PDB entry 9E1P | electron microscopy, 3.25 A resolution | chains B and I of the 11 polymer chains in the assembly

# Chain B
Name: Histone H4
From: Xenopus laevis
UniProtKB: P62799 (H4_XENLA); residues 0-102 here correspond to UniProt positions 1-103 (UniProt number = residue number + 1)
Amino-acid sequence (103 residues; numbered 0 to 102; the number before each row is that of its first residue; numbering starts at 0):
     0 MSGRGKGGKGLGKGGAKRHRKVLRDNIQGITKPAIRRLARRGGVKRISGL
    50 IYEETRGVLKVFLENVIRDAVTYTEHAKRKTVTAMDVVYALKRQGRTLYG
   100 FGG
Unresolved in the structure: 0-16, 102

# Chain I
Molecule: 152-nt DNA strand
From: Homo sapiens
Sequence (152 nucleotides; each row starts with the number of its first residue; numbers below 1 keep their minus sign (DG-75 is residue -75)):
   -75 GCACAGGATGTATATATCTGACACGTGCCTGGAGACTAGGGAGTAATCCC
   -25 CTTGGCGGTTAAAACGCGGGGGACAGCGCGTACGTGCGTTTAAGCGGTGC
    25 TAGAGCTGTCTACGACCAATTGAGCGGCCTCGGCACCGGGATTCTCCAGG
    75 GC

# Chain B / chain I interface
Residue-residue contacts (13):
  Arg35(B) with DG8(I), salt bridge to the phosphate
  Lys44(B) with DG8(I), phosphate contact
  Arg45(B) with DC7(I), sugar contact; DG8(I), phosphate contact
  Ile46(B) with DC7(I), sugar contact; DG8(I), hydrogen bond to the phosphate
  Ser47(B) with DC7(I), hydrogen bond to the phosphate
  Gly48(B) with DC7(I), hydrogen bond to the phosphate
  Arg78(B) with DA28(I), phosphate contact; DG29(I), salt bridge to the phosphate
  Lys79(B) with DA28(I), hydrogen bond to the phosphate
  Thr80(B) with DG27(I), phosphate contact; DA28(I), hydrogen bond to the phosphate

# Summary
Chain B and chain I form an interface of 9 and 5 residues respectively, with 5 hydrogen bonds and 2 salt
bridges. Polar pairs include Ile46(B)-DG8(I), Ser47(B)-DC7(I) and Gly48(B)-DC7(I).
Chain B is Histone H4 (Xenopus laevis) and chain I is a 152-nt DNA strand (Homo sapiens); the structure, Snf2h
bound nucleosome complex - ClassB2, was determined by electron microscopy, deposited together with 9E1L, 9E1M,
9E1N, 9E1O, 9E1Q, 9E1R and 4 further entries.
